7WRX - chains H and G of the 6 polymer chains in the assembly; structure by X-ray diffraction, 3.40 A resolution.

# Chain H (and G)
Name: HerA
Organism: Deinococcus radiodurans
Notes: chain G of this document is another copy of the same molecule, construct and numbering; everything in this record applies to it too
UniProtKB: Q9RW32 (Q9RW32_DEIRA); residue numbers follow UniProt; this construct covers 1-618
Sequence (618 residues; numbered 1 to 618; the number before each row is that of its first residue):
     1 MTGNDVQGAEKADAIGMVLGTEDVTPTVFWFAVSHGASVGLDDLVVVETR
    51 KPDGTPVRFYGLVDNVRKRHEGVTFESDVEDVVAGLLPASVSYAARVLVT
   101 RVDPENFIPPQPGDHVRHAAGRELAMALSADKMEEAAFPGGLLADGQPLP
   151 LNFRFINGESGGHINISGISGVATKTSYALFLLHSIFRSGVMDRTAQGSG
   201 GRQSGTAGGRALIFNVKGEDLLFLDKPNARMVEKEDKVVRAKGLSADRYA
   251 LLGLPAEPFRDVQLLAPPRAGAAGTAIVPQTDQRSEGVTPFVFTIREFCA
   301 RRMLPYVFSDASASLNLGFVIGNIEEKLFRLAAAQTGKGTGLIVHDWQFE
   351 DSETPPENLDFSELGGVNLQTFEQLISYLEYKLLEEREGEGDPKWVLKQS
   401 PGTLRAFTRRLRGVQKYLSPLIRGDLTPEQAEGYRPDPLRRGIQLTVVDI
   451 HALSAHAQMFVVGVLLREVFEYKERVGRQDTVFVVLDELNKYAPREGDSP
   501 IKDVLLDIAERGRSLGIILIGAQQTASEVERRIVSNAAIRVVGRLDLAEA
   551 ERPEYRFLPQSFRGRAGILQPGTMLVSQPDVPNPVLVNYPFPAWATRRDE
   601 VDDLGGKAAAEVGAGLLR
Unresolved in the structure: 1-12, 607-618
Metal / ion sites: Mg2+: Thr-176, Asp-487 (together with ADP)
Residues lining bound ligands: ADP (adenosine-5'-diphosphate): Ile-169, Ser-170, Gly-171, Ala-173, Thr-174, Lys-175, Thr-176, Ser-177, Lys-217, Asp-487, Pro-571, Gly-572, Tyr-589, Pro-590, Phe-591, Pro-592, Thr-596
What the authors report for this chain:
  - binding site for ADP: Lys-175
  - catalytic residues: Asp-220 (proposed by the authors, not directly observed)
  - mutagenesis - D78A/E80A/D81A: abolished binding to drNurA
  - mutagenesis - R495A, R552A: abolished catalytic activity on 5'-end-resection

# How chain H and chain G interact
Pairs across the interface - 78 pairs, chain H then chain G:
  Met-17(H) with Glu-80(G); Val-83(G), hydrophobic
  Leu-19(H) with Glu-76(G); Val-79(G), hydrophobic
  Gly-20(H) with Arg-69(G); His-70(G), hydrogen bond (backbone-backbone)
  Thr-21(H) with Glu-76(G)
  Glu-22(H) with Lys-68(G)
  Asp-23(H) with Arg-67(G); Arg-69(G), salt bridge
  Val-24(H) with Val-66(G); Arg-67(G); Lys-68(G), hydrogen bond (backbone-backbone)
  Thr-25(H) with Val-66(G)
  Pro-26(H) with Val-66(G)
  Pro-52(H) with Gly-36(G); Ala-37(G); Ser-38(G)
  Arg-67(H) with Glu-76(G), salt bridge
  Glu-71(H) with Phe-75(G); Glu-76(G), hydrogen bond (side chain-backbone); Ser-77(G), hydrogen bond (side chain-backbone)
  Gly-72(H) with Phe-75(G)
  Ser-90(H) with Ser-77(G)
  Ser-92(H) with Glu-76(G), hydrogen bond
  Ala-94(H) with Glu-76(G)
  Val-99(H) with Ile-568(G)
  Thr-100(H) with Ile-568(G)
  Arg-101(H) with Gln-570(G)
  Glu-105(H) with Gln-570(G); Thr-573(G), hydrogen bond
  Phe-107(H) with Gly-40(G); Leu-41(G), hydrogen bond (backbone-backbone); Val-66(G); Arg-565(G); Ile-568(G), hydrophobic
  Ile-108(H) with Val-39(G); Gly-40(G)
  Pro-109(H) with Val-66(G), hydrophobic; Arg-67(G); Lys-68(G); Tyr-93(G)
  Pro-110(H) with Lys-68(G)
  Gln-111(H) with Lys-68(G); Val-91(G)
  Pro-112(H) with Lys-68(G); His-70(G)
  Lys-132(H) with Gln-570(G)
  Phe-155(H) with Ser-170(G)
  Gly-198(H) with Arg-597(G)
  Arg-202(H) with Gln-283(G)
  Phe-319(H) with Leu-315(G), hydrophobic; Gly-402(G); Thr-403(G); Ala-406(G), hydrophobic
  Asn-323(H) with Arg-405(G)
  Glu-326(H) with Arg-405(G)
  Lys-327(H) with Arg-405(G)
  Arg-330(H) with Glu-380(G), salt bridge; Arg-405(G)
  Leu-397(H) with Pro-401(G), hydrophobic
  Glu-474(H) with Tyr-417(G), hydrogen bond
  Arg-511(H) with Ser-454(G); Ala-455(G); His-456(G)
  Arg-531(H) with Glu-549(G), salt bridge; Arg-552(G)
  Ser-535(H) with Glu-528(G), hydrogen bond
  Arg-540(H) with Asp-546(G), salt bridge
  Arg-556(H) with Ala-548(G); Glu-551(G), salt bridge
  Pro-559(H) with Leu-547(G), hydrophobic
  Pro-579(H) with Val-172(G); Arg-544(G)
  Asp-580(H) with Arg-544(G), hydrogen bond (backbone-side chain)
  Pro-582(H) with Leu-547(G); Gly-567(G); Ile-568(G), hydrophobic
Interface residues without a listed pair, chain H (55 interface residues in all): Val-18, Lys-51, Val-91, Val-102, Gly-113, Ser-199, Lys-398, Arg-532, Phe-557
Interface residues without a listed pair, chain G (55 interface residues in all): Asn-65, Val-73, Ile-169, Gly-171, Ser-312, Leu-569, Pro-571, Leu-586

# Summary
The chain H/chain G interface involves 55 residues from each chain, with 10 hydrogen bonds and 6 salt bridges.
Polar pairs include Asp-23(H)/Arg-69(G), Arg-67(H)/Glu-76(G) and Arg-330(H)/Glu-380(G). Chain H binds ADP.
Thr-176(H) and Asp-487(H) form the Mg2+ site. The paper reports the catalytic residue Asp-220(H); R495A and
R552A of chain H abolish catalytic activity on 5'-end-resection.
Chain H and chain G are both HerA (Deinococcus radiodurans); the structure, Structure of Deinococcus
radiodurans HerA-ADP complex, was determined by X-ray diffraction, deposited together with 7WRW.
